Entry 7CG8 (X-ray diffraction, 1.50 A resolution); this record covers chains C and D of the 4 polymer chains in the assembly.

# Chain C (and D)
Name: Anti-sigma factor RsgI, N-terminal
Organism: Pseudobacteroides cellulosolvens ATCC 35603
Notes: fragment: sensor domain; chain D of this document is another copy of the same molecule, construct and numbering; everything in this record applies to it too
UniProt: A0A0L6JMH4 (A0A0L6JMH4_9FIRM); residues 1-104 here correspond to UniProt positions 413-516 (UniProt number = residue number + 412)
Sequence (105 residues; row label = number of the first residue in the row; numbering starts at 0):
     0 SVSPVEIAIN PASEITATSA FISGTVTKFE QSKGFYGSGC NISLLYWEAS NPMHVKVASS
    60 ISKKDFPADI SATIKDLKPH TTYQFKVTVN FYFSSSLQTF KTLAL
Disordered / not traced: 31-35 (chain D: fully traced)
Differences from the reference sequence: expression tag (0)
Residues lining bound ligands: peg 8000 (PEU; 2,5,8,11,14,17,20,23,26,29,32,35,38,41,44,47,50,53,56,59,62,65,68,71,74,77,80-heptacosaoxadooctacontan-82-ol): Val-4, Ile-6, Leu-44, Trp-46, Pro-51, Val-54, Gln-83, Lys-85, Thr-87, Phe-90, Tyr-91, Phe-92, Ser-93, Ser-94, Ser-95, Leu-96
Reported in the primary citation:
  - binding site for peg 8000: Trp-46, Gln-83, Lys-85, Phe-90, Tyr-91, Ser-93
  - mutagenesis - W46A, W46L: decreased stability
  - mutagenesis - W46F, W46Y: unchanged stability
  - mutagenesis - F90A, Y91A: decreased binding to polysaccharides
  - mutagenesis - K85A: decreased binding to xylan
  - mutagenesis - K85A: unchanged binding to chitosan
  - mutagenesis - K85A: unchanged binding to arabinoxylan
  - mutagenesis - N40A: unchanged binding to Superose 6 gel filtration column

# Interface between chain C and chain D
Residue-residue contacts (29; chain C residue first):
  Val-1(C) with Ala-48(D), hydrophobic; Ser-49(D); Thr-81(D)
  Ser-2(C) with Ala-48(D); Gln-83(D)
  Pro-3(C) with Ala-48(D); Ser-49(D); Pro-51(D)
  Ala-48(C) with Val-1(D), hydrophobic; Ser-2(D); Pro-3(D)
  Ser-49(C) with Val-1(D); Pro-3(D)
  Pro-51(C) with Pro-3(D); Tyr-35(D); Tyr-91(D), hydrogen bond (backbone-side chain); Phe-92(D), hydrophobic
  Met-52(C) with Phe-34(D), hydrophobic; Tyr-35(D); Tyr-91(D); Phe-92(D), hydrophobic
  Val-54(C) with Tyr-91(D)
  Thr-81(C) with Val-1(D)
  Gln-83(C) with Ser-2(D)
  Tyr-91(C) with Pro-51(D), hydrogen bond (side chain-backbone); Met-52(D), hydrophobic; Val-54(D)
  Phe-92(C) with Pro-51(D), hydrophobic; Met-52(D), hydrophobic
Other interface residues (no listed pair), chain C (13 interface residues in all): Ser-95
Other interface residues (no listed pair), chain D (15 interface residues in all): Ser-95

# In short
13 residues of chain C and 15 residues of chain D are in contact, with 2 hydrogen bonds. The hydrogen-bonded
pair is Pro-51(C)/Tyr-91(D). The paper reports a binding site for peg 8000 at Trp-46(C), Gln-83(C) and
Lys-85(C) among others; W46A and W46L of chain C reduce stability; 8 substitutions were tested in all.
Chain C and chain D are both Anti-sigma factor RsgI, N-terminal (Pseudobacteroides cellulosolvens ATCC 35603);
the structure, Structure of the sensor domain (short construct) of the anti-sigma factor RsgI4 in
Pseudobacteroides cellulosolvens, was determined by X-ray diffraction together with 7CG5 from the same study.
